4TQU - chains N and Q of the 5 polymer chains in the assembly; structure by X-ray diffraction, 3.20 A resolution.

Chain N:
Name: AlgM2
Source organism: Sphingomonas sp
UniProtKB: Q9KWT7 (Q9KWT7_SPHSX); residues 1-293 here = UniProt positions 1-293
Sequence (305 residues; each row starts with the number of its first residue):
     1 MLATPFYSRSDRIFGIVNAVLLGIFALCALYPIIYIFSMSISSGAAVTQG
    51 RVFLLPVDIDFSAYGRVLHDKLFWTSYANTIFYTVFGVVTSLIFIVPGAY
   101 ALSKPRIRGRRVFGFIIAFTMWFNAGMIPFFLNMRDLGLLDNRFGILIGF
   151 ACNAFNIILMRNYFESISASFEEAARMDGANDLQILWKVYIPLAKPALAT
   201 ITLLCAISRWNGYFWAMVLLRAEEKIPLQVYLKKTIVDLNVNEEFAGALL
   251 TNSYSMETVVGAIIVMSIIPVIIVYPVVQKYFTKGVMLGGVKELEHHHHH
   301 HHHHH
Not modelled in the structure: 1, 285-305
Differences from the reference sequence: expression tag (294-305)
What the authors report for this chain:
  - mutagenesis - R209A: unchanged catalytic activity

Chain Q:
Name: AlgQ2
Source organism: Sphingomonas sp
UniProtKB: Q9KWT5 (Q9KWT5_SPHSX); residues -23 to 492 here correspond to UniProt positions 1-516 (UniProt number = residue number + 24)
Sequence (516 residues; numbered -23 to 492; the number before each row is that of its first residue; numbers below 1 keep their minus sign (Met-23 is residue -23)):
   -23 MKKMMLSVAAVATLMAFAAPVATAKEATWVTDKPLTLKIHMHFRDKWVWD
    27 ENWPVAKESFRLTNVKLQSVANKAATNSQEQFNLMMASGDLPDVVGGDNL
    77 KDKFIQYGQEGAFVPLNKLIDQYAPHIKAFFKSHPEVERAIKAPDGNIYF
   127 IPYVPDGVVARGYFIREDWLKKLNLKPPQNIDELYTVLKAFKEKDPNGNG
   177 KADEVPFIDRHPDEVFRLVNFWGARSSGSDNYMDFYIDNGRVKHPWAETA
   227 FRDGMKHVAQWYKEGLIDKEIFTRKARAREQMFGGNLGGFTHDWFASTMT
   277 FNEGLAKTVPGFKLIPIAPPTNSKGQRWEEDSRQKVRPDGWAITVKNKNP
   327 VETIKFFDFYFSRPGRDISNFGVPGVTYDIKNGKAVFKDSVLKSPQPVNN
   377 QLYDMGAQIPIGFWQDYDYERQWTTPEAQAGIDMYVKGKYVMPGFEGVNM
   427 TREERAIYDKYWADVRTYMYEMGQAWVMGTKDVDKTWDEYQRQLKLRGLY
   477 QVLQMMQQAYDRQYKN
Not modelled in the structure: -23 to 0
Ion coordination: Ca2+: Asn173, Asn175, Lys177, Asp179, Glu180

Chain N / chain Q interface:
Pairs across the interface (32):
  Gln49(N) - Lys177(Q)
  Leu72(N) - Lys49(Q)
  Arg135(N) - Ala63(Q)  hydrogen bond (side chain-backbone)
  Arg135(N) - Ser64(Q)
  Arg221(N) - Asn48(Q)
  Arg221(N) - Ser64(Q)
  Glu223(N) - Lys49(Q)
  Lys233(N) - Thr52(Q)
  Lys234(N) - Lys49(Q)  hydrogen bond (side chain-backbone)
  Lys234(N) - Ala50(Q)
  Asp238(N) - Thr52(Q)
  Leu239(N) - Arg253(Q)
  Asn240(N) - Asp21(Q)
  Asn240(N) - Thr52(Q)
  Val241(N) - Lys22(Q)
  Val241(N) - Ala252(Q)
  Val241(N) - Arg253(Q)
  Asn242(N) - Lys22(Q)
  Asn242(N) - Trp23(Q)
  Glu243(N) - Lys22(Q)  salt bridge
  Glu243(N) - Trp23(Q)
  Glu243(N) - Ala252(Q)
  Glu243(N) - Gln372(Q)
  Glu243(N) - Asn376(Q)
  Glu243(N) - Tyr379(Q)
  Glu244(N) - Asp380(Q)
  Ala246(N) - Ala252(Q)
  Ala246(N) - Arg253(Q)
  Ala246(N) - Glu256(Q)
  Gly247(N) - Gln372(Q)
  Leu250(N) - Glu256(Q)
  Met256(N) - Arg253(Q)  hydrogen bond
Interface residues without a listed pair, chain N (21 interface residues in all): Ile226, Val230, Leu249
Interface residues without a listed pair, chain Q (22 interface residues in all): Ala47, Ala51, Asp66, Gln257, Gly260

Overview:
Chain N and chain Q form an interface of 21 and 22 residues respectively, with 3 hydrogen bonds and 1 salt
bridge. Among the polar pairs are Glu243(N)-Lys22(Q), Arg135(N)-Ala63(Q) and Lys234(N)-Lys49(Q). The Ca2+ site
is built by Asn173(Q), Asn175(Q), Lys177(Q), Asp179(Q) and Glu180(Q). The paper reports that R209A of chain N
leaves catalytic activity unchanged.
Chain N is AlgM2 and chain Q is AlgQ2, both from Sphingomonas sp; the structure, Crystal structure of a
bacterial ABC transporter involved in the import of the acidic polysaccharide alginate, was determined by
X-ray diffraction (same publication as 4TQV).
